1DGH - chains B and C of the 4 polymer chains in the assembly; structure by X-ray diffraction, 2.00 A resolution.

[Chain B]
Name: Protein (CATALASE)
From: Homo sapiens
Notes: EC 1.11.1.6
UniProt: P04040 (CATA_HUMAN); residues 4-501 here correspond to UniProt positions 3-500 (UniProt number = residue number - 1)
Chain sequence (498 residues; row label = number of the first residue in the row):
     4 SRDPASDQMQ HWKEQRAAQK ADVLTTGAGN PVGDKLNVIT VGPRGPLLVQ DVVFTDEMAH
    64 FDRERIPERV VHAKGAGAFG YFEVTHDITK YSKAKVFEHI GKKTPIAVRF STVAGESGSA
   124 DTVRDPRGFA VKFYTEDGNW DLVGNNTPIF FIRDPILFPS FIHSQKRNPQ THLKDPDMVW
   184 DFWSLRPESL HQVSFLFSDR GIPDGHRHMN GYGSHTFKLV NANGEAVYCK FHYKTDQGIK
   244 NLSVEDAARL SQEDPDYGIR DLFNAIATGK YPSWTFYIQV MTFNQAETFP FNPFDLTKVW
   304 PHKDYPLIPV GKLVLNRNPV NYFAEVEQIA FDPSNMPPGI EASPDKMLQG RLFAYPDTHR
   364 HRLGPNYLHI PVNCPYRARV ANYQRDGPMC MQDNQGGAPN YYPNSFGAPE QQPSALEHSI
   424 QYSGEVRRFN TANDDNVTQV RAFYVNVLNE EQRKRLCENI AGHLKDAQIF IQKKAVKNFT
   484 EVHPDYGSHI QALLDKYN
Modified / non-standard residues: H75 ([histidin-1-yl-4H-[1,2,4]triazol-5-yl]-amine; 3AH)
Construct notes: modified residue (75)
Metal / ion sites: heme Fe near Y358 (its only coordinating residue here)
Small-molecule neighbours:
  - heme (HEM), molecule 1: M61, F64, D65
  - heme (HEM), molecule 2: R72, V73, V74, H75, R112, S114, G131, F132, A133, V146, G147, N148, F153, P158, F161, G216, S217, H218, L299, I332, F334, M350, R354, A357, Y358, T361, H362, R365
Swiss-Prot annotation at these positions:
  - active site: N149

[Chain C]
Name: Protein (CATALASE)
From: Homo sapiens
Notes: EC 1.11.1.6
UniProt: P04040 (CATA_HUMAN); residues 4-501 here correspond to UniProt positions 3-500 (UniProt number = residue number - 1)
Chain sequence (498 residues; numbered 4 to 501; the number before each row is that of its first residue):
     4 SRDPASDQMQ HWKEQRAAQK ADVLTTGAGN PVGDKLNVIT VGPRGPLLVQ DVVFTDEMAH
    64 FDRERIPERV VHAKGAGAFG YFEVTHDITK YSKAKVFEHI GKKTPIAVRF STVAGESGSA
   124 DTVRDPRGFA VKFYTEDGNW DLVGNNTPIF FIRDPILFPS FIHSQKRNPQ THLKDPDMVW
   184 DFWSLRPESL HQVSFLFSDR GIPDGHRHMN GYGSHTFKLV NANGEAVYCK FHYKTDQGIK
   244 NLSVEDAARL SQEDPDYGIR DLFNAIATGK YPSWTFYIQV MTFNQAETFP FNPFDLTKVW
   304 PHKDYPLIPV GKLVLNRNPV NYFAEVEQIA FDPSNMPPGI EASPDKMLQG RLFAYPDTHR
   364 HRLGPNYLHI PVNCPYRARV ANYQRDGPMC MQDNQGGAPN YYPNSFGAPE QQPSALEHSI
   424 QYSGEVRRFN TANDDNVTQV RAFYVNVLNE EQRKRLCENI AGHLKDAQIF IQKKAVKNFT
   484 EVHPDYGSHI QALLDKYN
Metal / ion sites: heme Fe near Y358 (its only coordinating residue here)
Small-molecule neighbours:
  - heme (HEM), molecule 1: M61, F64, D65
  - heme (HEM), molecule 2: R72, V73, V74, H75, R112, S114, G131, F132, A133, V146, G147, N148, F153, P158, F161, G216, S217, H218, L299, I332, F334, M350, R354, A357, Y358, T361, H362, R365
  - NADPH (NDP; NADPH dihydro-nicotinamide-adenine-dinucleotide phosphate): P151, H194, F198, S201, D202, R203, N213, Y215, H235, K237, I242, Q282, V302, W303, P304, H305, Q442, A445, F446, V450, L451
Swiss-Prot annotation at these positions:
  - active site: N149

[Chain B / chain C interface]
Pairs across the interface (80):
  V44(B) - V44(C)  hydrophobic
  P49(B) - L51(C)  hydrophobic
  P49(B) - Q53(C)
  L50(B) - L51(C)
  L50(B) - V52(C)  hydrogen bond (backbone-backbone)
  L51(B) - P49(C)  hydrophobic
  L51(B) - L50(C)
  L51(B) - V52(C)
  V52(B) - L50(C)  hydrogen bond (backbone-backbone)
  V52(B) - L51(C)
  V52(B) - V52(C)
  Q53(B) - P49(C)
  R66(B) - R66(C)
  L160(B) - Y405(C)
  S163(B) - Y404(C)
  S163(B) - Y405(C)  hydrogen bond (side chain-backbone)
  H166(B) - Y386(C)
  H166(B) - N403(C)  hydrogen bond (side chain-backbone)
  P172(B) - A401(C)
  P172(B) - N403(C)
  D180(B) - F409(C)
  M181(B) - N403(C)
  M181(B) - Y404(C)  hydrophobic
  D184(B) - Y404(C)  hydrogen bond
  D184(B) - N407(C)
  D184(B) - S408(C)  hydrogen bond
  D184(B) - F409(C)
  F185(B) - Y404(C)  hydrophobic
  F185(B) - Y405(C)
  L188(B) - P406(C)
  L188(B) - N407(C)
  L188(B) - S408(C)
  R189(B) - P406(C)
  H364(B) - P391(C)
  Y386(B) - H166(C)
  A401(B) - P172(C)
  N403(B) - H166(C)  hydrogen bond (backbone-side chain)
  N403(B) - M181(C)
  Y404(B) - S163(C)
  Y404(B) - M181(C)  hydrophobic
  Y404(B) - D184(C)  hydrogen bond
  Y405(B) - L160(C)
  Y405(B) - S163(C)  hydrogen bond (backbone-side chain)
  Y405(B) - F185(C)
  P406(B) - L188(C)
  P406(B) - R189(C)
  N407(B) - D184(C)
  N407(B) - L188(C)
  S408(B) - D184(C)  hydrogen bond
  S408(B) - L188(C)
  S408(B) - F473(C)
  F409(B) - D180(C)
  F409(B) - D184(C)
  F409(B) - Q471(C)
  F409(B) - F473(C)  hydrophobic
  E420(B) - R431(C)  salt bridge
  S422(B) - E428(C)
  S422(B) - V429(C)
  S422(B) - R430(C)
  I423(B) - E428(C)
  I423(B) - V429(C)  hydrogen bond (backbone-backbone)
  Q424(B) - S426(C)
  Q424(B) - G427(C)  hydrogen bond (side chain-backbone)
  Q424(B) - E428(C)
  Y425(B) - V429(C)  hydrophobic
  S426(B) - Q424(C)
  S426(B) - S426(C)
  G427(B) - Q424(C)  hydrogen bond (backbone-side chain)
  E428(B) - S422(C)
  E428(B) - I423(C)
  E428(B) - Q424(C)
  V429(B) - S422(C)
  V429(B) - I423(C)  hydrogen bond (backbone-backbone)
  V429(B) - Y425(C)  hydrophobic
  R430(B) - S422(C)
  R431(B) - L419(C)
  R431(B) - E420(C)  salt bridge
  Q471(B) - F409(C)
  F473(B) - S408(C)
  F473(B) - F409(C)  hydrophobic
Also at the interface, not in a pair above, chain B (51 interface residues in all): S167, R170, Q173, F356, D360, P368, P391, G399, G400, L419, I474
Also at the interface, not in a pair above, chain C (53 interface residues in all): S167, R170, Q173, F356, D360, H364, P368, R388, G399, G400, I474, K477

[Summary]
51 residues of chain B face 53 of chain C across their interface, with 14 hydrogen bonds and 2 salt bridges.
Polar contacts include E420(B)-R431(C), R431(B)-E420(C) and S163(B)-Y405(C). Bound to chain B: heme. Chain C
binds heme and NADPH.
Chain B is Protein (CATALASE) and chain C is Protein (CATALASE), both from Homo sapiens; the structure, Human
erythrocyte catalase 3-amino-1,2,4-triazole complex, was determined by X-ray diffraction, deposited together
with 1DGG, 1DGB and 1DGF.
